PDB entry 4LZR | X-ray diffraction, 1.85 A resolution | chain A

Chain A:
Molecule: Bromodomain-containing protein 4
Organism: Homo sapiens
Notes: fragment: first bromodomain domain
UniProtKB: O60885 (BRD4_HUMAN); residues 44-168 here = UniProt positions 44-168
Chain sequence (127 residues; row label = number of the first residue in the row):
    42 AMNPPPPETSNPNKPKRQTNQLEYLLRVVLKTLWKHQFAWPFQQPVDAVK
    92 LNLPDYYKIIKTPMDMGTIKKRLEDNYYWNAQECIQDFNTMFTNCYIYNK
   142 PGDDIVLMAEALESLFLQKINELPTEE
Construct notes: expression tag (42-43); conflict Glu64 (Gln in O60885), Asp116 (Asn in O60885), Ser155 (Lys in O60885)
Swiss-Prot annotation at these positions:
  - site: Asn140 (Acetylated histone binding)
  - cross-link: Lys99 (Glycyl lysine isopeptide (Lys-Gly) (interchain with G-Cter in SUMO2))
  - natural variant: Asp145 (D145G: Found in a patient with a neurodevelopmental syndrome; uncertain significance)
  - mutagenesis: Asn140 (N140A: Abolishes binding to acetylated histones)
Small-molecule neighbours: colchicine (LOC; N-[(7S)-1,2,3,10-tetramethoxy-9-oxo-6,7-dihydro-5H-benzo[d]heptalen-7-yl]ethanamide): Trp81, Pro82, Phe83, Val87, Leu92, Leu94, Tyr97, Cys136, Tyr139, Asn140, Asp144, Ile146

Summary:
Ligands of chain A: colchicine. UniProt lists one mutagenesis site.
Chain A is Bromodomain-containing protein 4 (Homo sapiens); the structure, Crystal Structure of BRD4(1) bound
to Colchicine, was determined by X-ray diffraction, deposited together with 4LYI, 4LYS, 4LYW and 4LZS.
